7DF9 - chains A and V of the 4 polymer chains in the assembly; structure by X-ray diffraction, 3.17 A resolution.

Chain A:
Molecule: Beta-arrestin-1
Organism: Bos taurus
Reference sequence: P17870 (ARRB1_BOVIN); residues 1-418 here = UniProt positions 1-418
Chain sequence (426 residues; numbered 1 to 426; the number before each row is that of its first residue):
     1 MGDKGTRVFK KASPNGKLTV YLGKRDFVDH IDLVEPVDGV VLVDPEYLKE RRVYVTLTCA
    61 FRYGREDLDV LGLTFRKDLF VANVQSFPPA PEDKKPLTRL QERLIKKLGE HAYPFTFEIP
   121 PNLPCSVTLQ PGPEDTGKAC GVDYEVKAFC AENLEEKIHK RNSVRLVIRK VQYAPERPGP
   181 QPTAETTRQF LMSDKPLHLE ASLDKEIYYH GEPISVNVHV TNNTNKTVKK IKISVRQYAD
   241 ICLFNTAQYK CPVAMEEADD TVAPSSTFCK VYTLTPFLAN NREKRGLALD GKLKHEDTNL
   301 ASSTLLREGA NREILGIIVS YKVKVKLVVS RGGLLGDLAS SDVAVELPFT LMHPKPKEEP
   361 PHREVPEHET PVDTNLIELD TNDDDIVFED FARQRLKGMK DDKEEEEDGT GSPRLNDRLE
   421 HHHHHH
Disordered / not traced: 1-4, 362-365, 369-426
Sequence notes: expression tag (419-426)
UniProt features mapped onto this chain:
  - motif: Asp-385 to Arg-395 ([DE]-X(1,2)-F-X-X-[FL]-X-X-X-R motif)
  - binding site (1D-myo-inositol hexakisphosphate): Lys-250, Met-255, Lys-324, Lys-326
  - modified residue: Tyr-47 (Phosphotyrosine), Ser-412 (Phosphoserine)
  - mutagenesis: Lys-157 (K157Q: Impairs InsP6-binding and oligomerization; when associated with Q-160 and Q-161), Lys-160 (K160Q: Impairs InsP6-binding and oligomerization; when associated with Q-157 and Q-161), Arg-161 (R161Q: Impairs InsP6-binding and oligomerization; when associated with Q-157 and Q-160), Lys-232 (K232Q: Impairs InsP6-binding and oligomerization; when associated with Q-236, Q-250, Q-324 and Q-326), Arg-236 (R236Q: Impairs InsP6-binding and oligomerization; when associated with Q-232, Q-250, Q-324 and Q-326), Lys-250 (K250Q: Impairs InsP6-binding and oligomerization; when associated with Q-232, Q-236, Q-324 and Q-326), Lys-324 (K324Q: Impairs InsP6-binding and oligomerization; when associated with Q-232, Q-236, Q-250 and Q-326), Lys-326 (K326Q: Impairs InsP6-binding and oligomerization; when associated with Q-232, Q-236, Q-250 and Q-324), Phe-391 (F391A: Abolishes interaction with AP2B1; no effect on interaction with CLTC), Arg-395 (R395E: Abolishes interaction with AP2B1; impairs interaction with CLTC), Leu-396 (L396A: Impairs interaction with AP2B1; no effect on interaction with CLTC)
What the authors report for this chain:
  - conformationally variable residues (loop rearrangement, side-chain flip): Phe-61, Arg-62, Tyr-63, Arg-65, Asp-69, Lys-77, Ser-193 to Lys-195, Leu-243

Chain V:
Molecule: Vasopressin V2 receptor phosphopeptide
Chain sequence (23 residues; row label = number of the first residue in the row):
   346 RTPPSLGPQD ESCTTASSSL RKD
Disordered / not traced: 354-356
Modified positions: Ser-350, Ser-357, Ser-362, Ser-363, Ser-364 (phosphoserine; SEP); Thr-359, Thr-360 (phosphothreonine; TPO)
What the authors report for this chain:
  - mutagenesis - T347A: decreased binding to c-Raf-1
  - mutagenesis - T347A: unchanged binding to MEK1
  - mutagenesis - T347A: decreased signaling in response to c-Raf-1
  - mutagenesis - T347A: unchanged signaling in response to MEK1

Interface between chain A and chain V:
Contacting residue pairs (33):
  Thr-6(A) with Ser-364(V); Leu-365(V), hydrogen bond (backbone-backbone); Lys-367(V)
  Arg-7(A) with Ser-362(V), hydrogen bond (side chain-backbone); Ser-363(V), hydrogen bond (side chain-backbone)
  Val-8(A) with Ser-362(V); Ser-363(V), hydrogen bond (backbone-backbone); Leu-365(V), hydrophobic
  Phe-9(A) with Ala-361(V); Ser-362(V)
  Lys-10(A) with Thr-360(V); Ala-361(V), hydrogen bond (backbone-backbone)
  Lys-11(A) with Thr-360(V)
  Tyr-21(A) with Ser-363(V)
  Arg-25(A) with Thr-360(V)
  Arg-62(A) with Ser-350(V)
  Arg-65(A) with Arg-346(V)
  Gly-72(A) with Ser-350(V)
  Thr-74(A) with Pro-349(V); Ser-350(V), hydrogen bond (backbone-backbone)
  Phe-75(A) with Thr-347(V)
  Arg-76(A) with Thr-347(V)
  Arg-103(A) with Leu-365(V); Arg-366(V), hydrogen bond (side chain-backbone); Asp-368(V)
  Leu-104(A) with Leu-365(V), hydrophobic
  Lys-107(A) with Ser-363(V); Ser-364(V), hydrogen bond (side chain-backbone); Leu-365(V)
  Arg-165(A) with Ser-350(V); Ser-357(V)
  Leu-166(A) with Thr-360(V)
  Lys-294(A) with Thr-360(V)
Interface residues without a listed pair, chain A (24 interface residues in all): Ala-12, Leu-73, Leu-100, Thr-136
Interface residues without a listed pair, chain V (17 interface residues in all): Pro-348, Pro-353, Cys-358
From the paper, about this interface:
  - residue pairs: Arg-25(A)/Thr-360(V) (hydrogen bond), Lys-294(A)/Thr-360(V) (hydrogen bond)

In short:
Chain A and chain V form an interface of 24 and 17 residues respectively, with 8 hydrogen bonds. Among the
polar pairs are Arg-7(A)/Ser-362(V), Arg-7(A)/Ser-363(V) and Arg-103(A)/Arg-366(V). The authors report
hydrogen bonds between Arg-25(A) and Thr-360(V) and Lys-294(A) and Thr-360(V). The paper reports that T347A of
chain V reduces binding to c-Raf-1; conformational variability at Phe-61(A), Arg-62(A) and Tyr-63(A) among
others.
Here chain A is Beta-arrestin-1 (Bos taurus) and chain V is Vasopressin V2 receptor phosphopeptide. Entry 7DF9
(Crystal of Arrestin2-V2Rpp-1-Fab30 complex) was determined by X-ray diffraction, deposited together with
7DFA, 7DFB and 7DFC.
